PDB entry 6A7V | X-ray diffraction, 1.67 A resolution | chains K and H of the 8 polymer chains in the assembly

== Chain K (and H) ==
Molecule: Antitoxin VapB11
Source organism: Mycobacterium tuberculosis H37Rv
Notes: chain H of this document is another copy of the same molecule, construct and numbering; everything in this record applies to it too
UniProt: P9WLU3 (VPB11_MYCTU); residues 2-63 here correspond to UniProt positions 7-68 (UniProt number = residue number + 5)
Sequence (62 residues; each row starts with the number of its first residue):
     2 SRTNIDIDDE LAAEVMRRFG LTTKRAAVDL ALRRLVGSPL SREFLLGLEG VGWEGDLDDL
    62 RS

== Interface between chain K and chain H ==
Pairs across the interface (58; chain K residue first):
  Ser-2(K) / Ile-6(H)
  Ser-2(K) / Asp-7(H)  hydrogen bond (backbone-side chain)
  Ser-2(K) / Ile-8(H)  hydrogen bond (backbone-backbone)
  Ser-2(K) / Asp-10(H)  hydrogen bond
  Arg-3(K) / Asn-5(H)
  Arg-3(K) / Ile-6(H)
  Arg-3(K) / Asp-7(H)
  Thr-4(K) / Thr-4(H)
  Thr-4(K) / Asn-5(H)
  Thr-4(K) / Ile-6(H)  hydrogen bond (backbone-backbone)
  Asn-5(K) / Arg-3(H)
  Asn-5(K) / Thr-4(H)  hydrogen bond (side chain-backbone)
  Asn-5(K) / Asn-5(H)
  Ile-6(K) / Ser-2(H)
  Ile-6(K) / Thr-4(H)  hydrogen bond (backbone-backbone)
  Ile-6(K) / Ile-8(H)  hydrophobic
  Ile-6(K) / Val-29(H)  hydrophobic
  Asp-7(K) / Ser-2(H)
  Asp-7(K) / Arg-3(H)
  Asp-7(K) / Arg-26(H)  salt bridge
  Ile-8(K) / Ser-2(H)  hydrogen bond (backbone-backbone)
  Ile-8(K) / Thr-4(H)
  Ile-8(K) / Ile-6(H)  hydrophobic
  Ile-8(K) / Leu-33(H)  hydrophobic
  Asp-10(K) / Ser-2(H)
  Leu-12(K) / Val-37(H)  hydrophobic
  Leu-12(K) / Gly-38(H)
  Leu-12(K) / Pro-40(H)
  Glu-15(K) / Val-37(H)
  Val-16(K) / Leu-33(H)  hydrophobic
  Val-16(K) / Val-37(H)  hydrophobic
  Arg-19(K) / Leu-36(H)  hydrogen bond (side chain-backbone)
  Phe-20(K) / Leu-36(H)  hydrophobic
  Arg-26(K) / Asn-5(H)
  Arg-26(K) / Ile-6(H)
  Arg-26(K) / Asp-7(H)
  Asp-30(K) / Leu-12(H)
  Leu-31(K) / Leu-36(H)  hydrophobic
  Ala-32(K) / Ala-32(H)
  Ala-32(K) / Leu-33(H)  hydrophobic
  Leu-33(K) / Ile-8(H)  hydrophobic
  Leu-33(K) / Leu-12(H)  hydrophobic
  Leu-33(K) / Val-16(H)
  Leu-33(K) / Ala-28(H)
  Leu-33(K) / Ala-32(H)
  Arg-34(K) / Asp-9(H)  salt bridge
  Arg-34(K) / Leu-12(H)
  Arg-35(K) / Leu-36(H)
  Leu-36(K) / Val-16(H)  hydrophobic
  Leu-36(K) / Phe-20(H)
  Leu-36(K) / Ala-28(H)
  Leu-36(K) / Leu-31(H)  hydrophobic
  Leu-36(K) / Ala-32(H)  hydrophobic
  Leu-36(K) / Arg-35(H)
  Val-37(K) / Leu-12(H)  hydrophobic
  Val-37(K) / Glu-15(H)
  Val-37(K) / Val-16(H)  hydrophobic
  Val-37(K) / Arg-19(H)  hydrogen bond (backbone-side chain)
Also at the interface, not in a pair above, chain K (26 interface residues in all): Asp-9, Lys-25, Val-29, Gly-38
Also at the interface, not in a pair above, chain H (26 interface residues in all): Ser-39

== In short ==
Chain K and chain H each contribute 26 residues to their interface, with 9 hydrogen bonds and 2 salt bridges.
Among the polar pairs are Asp-7(K)/Arg-26(H), Arg-34(K)/Asp-9(H) and Ser-2(K)/Asp-7(H).
Chain K and chain H are both Antitoxin VapB11 (Mycobacterium tuberculosis H37Rv); the structure, Crystal
structure of Mycobacterium tuberculosis VapBC11 toxin-antitoxin complex, was determined by X-ray diffraction.
